PDB entry 3H0Z | X-ray diffraction, 2.92 A resolution | chain A

# Chain A
Molecule: Serine/threonine-protein kinase 6
Source organism: Homo sapiens
Notes: EC 2.7.11.1; fragment: Kinase domain
UniProt: O14965 (STK6_HUMAN); residues 124-391 here = UniProt positions 124-391
Amino-acid sequence (268 residues; row label = number of the first residue in the row):
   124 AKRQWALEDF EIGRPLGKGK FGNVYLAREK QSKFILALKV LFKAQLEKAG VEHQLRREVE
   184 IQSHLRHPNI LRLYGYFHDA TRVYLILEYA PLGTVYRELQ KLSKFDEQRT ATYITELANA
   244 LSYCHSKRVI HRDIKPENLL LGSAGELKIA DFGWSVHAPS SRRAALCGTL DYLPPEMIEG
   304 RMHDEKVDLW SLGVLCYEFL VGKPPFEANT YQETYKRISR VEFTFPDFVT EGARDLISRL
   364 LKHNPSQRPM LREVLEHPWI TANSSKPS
Disordered / not traced: 124-127, 279-291, 389-391
Construct notes: engineered mutation Ala124 (Lys in O14965), Ala287 (Thr in O14965), Ala288 (Thr in O14965)
Ligand contacts: bisanilinopyrimidine (45B; 4-{[2-({4-[2-(4-acetylpiperazin-1-yl)-2-oxoethyl]phenyl}amino)-5-fluoropyrimidin-4-yl]amino}-N-(2-chlorophenyl)benzamide): Arg137, Leu139, Gly140, Lys141, Val147, Ala160, Leu194, Leu210, Glu211, Tyr212, Ala213, Leu215, Gly216, Thr217, Tyr219, Arg220, Lys224, Glu260, Leu263

# Overview
Ligands of chain A: bisanilinopyrimidine.
Chain A is Serine/threonine-protein kinase 6 (Homo sapiens); the structure, Aurora A in complex with a
bisanilinopyrimidine, was determined by X-ray diffraction, deposited together with 3H0Y and 3H10.
